PDB entry 3LIW | X-ray diffraction, 2.22 A resolution | chains A and B

Chain A:
Protein: Activated factor Xa heavy chain
From: Homo sapiens
Notes: EC 3.4.21.6
UniProtKB: P00742 (FA10_HUMAN); the construct lacks a stretch of the UniProt sequence and is renumbered around it, so the offset changes along the chain: 16-61 = UniProt 235-280; 62-124 = UniProt 282-344; 125-131 = UniProt 346-352; 132-147 = UniProt 355-370; 4 more segments
Amino-acid sequence (234 residues; each row starts with the number of its first residue; note: 2 numbers in that range are skipped by the numbering (no residue carries them; nothing is unmodelled there); a row labelled like 131A-131B holds insertion residues (131A, then the next letters in order)):
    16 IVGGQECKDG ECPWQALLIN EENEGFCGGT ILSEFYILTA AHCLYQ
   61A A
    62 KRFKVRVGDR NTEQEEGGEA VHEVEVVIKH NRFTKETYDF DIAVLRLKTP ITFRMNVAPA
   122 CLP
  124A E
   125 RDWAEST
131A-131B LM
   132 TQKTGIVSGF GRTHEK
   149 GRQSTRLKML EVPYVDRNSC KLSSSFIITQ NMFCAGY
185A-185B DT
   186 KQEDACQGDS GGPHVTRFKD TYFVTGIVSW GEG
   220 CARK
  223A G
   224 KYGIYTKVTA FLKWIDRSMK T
Swiss-Prot annotation at these positions:
  - active site (Charge relay system): His-57, Asp-102, Ser-195
Disulfides: Cys-22/Cys-27, Cys-42/Cys-58, Cys-168/Cys-182, Cys-191/Cys-220

Chain B:
Protein: Factor X light chain
From: Homo sapiens
Notes: EC 3.4.21.6
UniProtKB: P00742 (FA10_HUMAN); residues 1-51 here correspond to UniProt positions 128-178 (UniProt number = residue number + 127)
Amino-acid sequence (51 residues; each row starts with the number of its first residue):
     1 LCSLDNGDCD QFCHEEQNSV VCSCARGYTL ADNGKACIPT GPYPCGKQTL E
Disulfides: Cys-2/Cys-13, Cys-9/Cys-22, Cys-24/Cys-37

How chain A and chain B interact:
Contacting residue pairs - 45 pairs, chain A then chain B:
  Gly-25(A) / Gln-48(B)
  Gly-25(A) / Thr-49(B)  hydrogen bond (backbone-backbone)
  Glu-26(A) / Gln-48(B)  hydrogen bond (backbone-side chain)
  Pro-28(A) / Gln-48(B)
  Pro-28(A) / Thr-49(B)
  Trp-29(A) / Gly-46(B)
  Trp-29(A) / Lys-47(B)
  Trp-29(A) / Gln-48(B)
  Phe-114(A) / Tyr-43(B)  hydrophobic
  Arg-115(A) / Tyr-43(B)
  Arg-115(A) / Thr-49(B)
  Arg-115(A) / Glu-51(B)
  Met-116(A) / Tyr-43(B)
  Met-116(A) / Thr-49(B)  hydrogen bond
  Met-116(A) / Glu-51(B)  hydrogen bond (backbone-side chain)
  Asn-117(A) / Thr-49(B)  hydrogen bond (backbone-side chain)
  Ala-119(A) / Thr-49(B)
  Pro-120(A) / Cys-45(B)
  Pro-120(A) / Gly-46(B)  hydrogen bond (backbone-backbone)
  Ala-121(A) / Cys-45(B)
  Ala-121(A) / Gly-46(B)
  Cys-122(A) / Cys-45(B)  disulfide
  Cys-122(A) / Gly-46(B)  hydrogen bond (side chain-backbone)
  Leu-123(A) / Phe-12(B)
  Pro-124(A) / Phe-12(B)  hydrophobic
  Glu-124A(A) / Phe-12(B)
  Glu-124A(A) / His-14(B)  salt bridge
  Glu-124A(A) / Ser-23(B)
  Trp-127(A) / Asn-6(B)  hydrogen bond
  Trp-127(A) / Gln-11(B)  hydrogen bond (side chain-backbone)
  Trp-127(A) / Phe-12(B)  hydrophobic
  Trp-127(A) / Cys-13(B)
  Phe-203(A) / Asn-6(B)
  Phe-203(A) / Asp-10(B)
  Lys-204(A) / Asp-5(B)  salt bridge
  Lys-204(A) / Cys-9(B)
  Lys-204(A) / Asp-10(B)
  Asp-205(A) / Gly-46(B)
  Asp-205(A) / Lys-47(B)  hydrogen bond (backbone-side chain)
  Thr-206(A) / Gly-46(B)
  Thr-206(A) / Lys-47(B)  hydrogen bond
  Tyr-207(A) / Gly-46(B)  hydrogen bond (backbone-backbone)
  Tyr-207(A) / Gln-48(B)
  Phe-208(A) / Phe-12(B)  hydrophobic
  Met-242(A) / Arg-26(B)
Also at the interface, not in a pair above, chain A (27 interface residues in all): Asp-24, Ser-48, Val-118, Thr-131
Also at the interface, not in a pair above, chain B (21 interface residues in all): Ala-25, Tyr-28, Pro-44, Leu-50
Disulfides between the chains: Cys-122(A)/Cys-45(B)

In short:
27 residues of chain A face 21 of chain B across their interface; the contacts include 1 disulfide bond, 12
hydrogen bonds and 2 salt bridges. Among the polar pairs are Glu-124A(A)/His-14(B), Lys-204(A)/Asp-5(B) and
Glu-26(A)/Gln-48(B). Curated annotation (UniProt) lists 3 active-site residues on chain A.
Here chain A is Activated factor Xa heavy chain and chain B is Factor X light chain, both from Homo sapiens.
Entry 3LIW (Factor XA in complex with
(R)-2-(1-ADAMANTYLCARBAMOYLAMINO)-3-(3-CARBAMIDOYL-PHENYL)-N-PHENETHYL-PROPIONIC ACID AMIDE) was determined by
X-ray diffraction.
